Entry 8F7K (electron microscopy, 1.94 A resolution); this record covers chains N and W of the 28 polymer chains in the assembly.

[Chain N (and W)]
Molecule: Proteasome subunit beta
Source organism: Thermoplasma acidophilum
Notes: EC 3.4.25.1; chain W of this document is another copy of the same molecule, construct and numbering; everything in this record applies to it too
UniProt: P28061 (PSB_THEAC); residues 1-203 here correspond to UniProt positions 9-211 (UniProt number = residue number + 8)
Chain sequence (203 residues; numbered 1 to 203; the number before each row is that of its first residue):
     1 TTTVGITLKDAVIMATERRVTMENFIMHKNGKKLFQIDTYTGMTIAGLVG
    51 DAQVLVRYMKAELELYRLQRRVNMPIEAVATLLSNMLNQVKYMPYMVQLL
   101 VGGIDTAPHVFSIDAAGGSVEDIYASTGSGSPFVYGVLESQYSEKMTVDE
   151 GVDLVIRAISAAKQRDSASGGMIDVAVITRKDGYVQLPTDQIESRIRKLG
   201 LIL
Disordered / not traced: 203
UniProt features mapped onto this chain:
  - active site: Thr-1 (Nucleophile)

[Chain N / chain W interface]
Residue-residue contacts - 21 pairs, chain N then chain W:
  Tyr-124(N) with Arg-165(W), hydrogen bond
  Pro-132(N) with Pro-132(W), hydrophobic; Phe-133(W)
  Phe-133(N) with Pro-132(W); Gly-136(W)
  Tyr-135(N) with Phe-133(W), hydrophobic; Arg-165(W)
  Gly-136(N) with Phe-133(W); Val-137(W)
  Val-137(N) with Gly-136(W)
  Glu-139(N) with Ala-161(W); Gln-164(W); Arg-165(W), salt bridge
  Ser-140(N) with Gln-141(W), hydrogen bond
  Gln-141(N) with Ser-140(W), hydrogen bond; Gln-141(W)
  Ala-161(N) with Glu-139(W)
  Gln-164(N) with Glu-139(W)
  Arg-165(N) with Tyr-124(W), hydrogen bond; Tyr-135(W); Glu-139(W), salt bridge

[Summary]
The chain N/chain W interface involves 12 residues from each chain, with 4 hydrogen bonds and 2 salt bridges.
Polar contacts include Glu-139(N)/Arg-165(W), Tyr-124(N)/Arg-165(W) and Ser-140(N)/Gln-141(W). UniProt lists
active-site residue Thr-1(N) on chain N.
Chain N and chain W are both Proteasome subunit beta (Thermoplasma acidophilum); the structure, Thermoplasma
acidophilum 20S proteasome - wild type bound to ZYA, was determined by electron microscopy, deposited together
with 8F66 and 8F6A.
